8C4H - chains L and 1 of the 30 polymer chains in the assembly; structure by electron microscopy, 3.48 A resolution.

[Chain L]
Protein: Nucleocapsid
Source organism: Hendra henipavirus
UniProt: A0A1L7B858 (A0A1L7B858_9MONO); residues 1-532 here = UniProt positions 1-532
Amino-acid sequence (532 residues; row label = number of the first residue in the row):
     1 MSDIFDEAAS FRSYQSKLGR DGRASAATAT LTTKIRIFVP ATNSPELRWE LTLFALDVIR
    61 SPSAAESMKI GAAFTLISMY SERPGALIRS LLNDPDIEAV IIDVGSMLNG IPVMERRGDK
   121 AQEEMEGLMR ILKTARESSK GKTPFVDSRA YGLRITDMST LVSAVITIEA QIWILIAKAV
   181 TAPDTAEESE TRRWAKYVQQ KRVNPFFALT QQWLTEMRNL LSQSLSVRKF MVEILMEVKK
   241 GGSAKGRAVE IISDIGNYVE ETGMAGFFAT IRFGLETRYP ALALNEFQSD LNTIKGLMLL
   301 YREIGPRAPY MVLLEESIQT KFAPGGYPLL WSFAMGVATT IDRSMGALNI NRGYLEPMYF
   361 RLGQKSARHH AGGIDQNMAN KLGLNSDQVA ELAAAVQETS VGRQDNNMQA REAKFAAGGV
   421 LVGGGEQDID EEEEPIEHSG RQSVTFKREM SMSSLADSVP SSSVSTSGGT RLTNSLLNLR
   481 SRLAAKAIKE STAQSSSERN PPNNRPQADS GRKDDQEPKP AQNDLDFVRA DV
Disordered / not traced: 395-532
From the paper describing this entry:
  - binding site for the 84-nt RNA strand (chain 1): Met345 (proposed by the authors, not directly observed)
  - self-association interface (contacts with another copy of this molecule): Leu31
  - binding site for the 84-nt RNA strand (chain 1): Lys178, Thr181 to Gln200, Tyr258, Gln319, Ser344 to Tyr354

[Chain 1]
Molecule: 84-nt RNA strand
Source organism: Escherichia coli BL21(DE3)
Sequence (84 nucleotides; each row starts with the number of its first residue; numbers below 1 keep their minus sign (U-84 is residue -84)):
   -84 UUUUUUUUUU UUUUUUUUUU UUUUUUUUUU UUUUUUUUUU UUUUUUUUUU UUUUUUUUUU
   -24 UUUUUUUUUU UUUUUUUUUU UUUU

[Interface between chain L and chain 1]
Pairs across the interface (36):
  Lys178(L) - U-69(1)  salt bridge to the phosphate
  Lys178(L) - U-68(1)  salt bridge to the phosphate
  Thr181(L) - U-71(1)  hydrogen bond to the sugar
  Ala182(L) - U-70(1)  sugar contact
  Thr185(L) - U-70(1)  phosphate contact
  Thr185(L) - U-69(1)  hydrogen bond to the phosphate
  Glu188(L) - U-68(1)  phosphate contact
  Arg192(L) - U-68(1)  salt bridge to the phosphate
  Arg192(L) - U-67(1)  salt bridge to the phosphate
  Arg193(L) - U-67(1)  salt bridge to the phosphate
  Arg193(L) - U-66(1)  salt bridge to the phosphate
  Lys196(L) - U-66(1)  base contact
  Gln199(L) - U-66(1)  base contact
  Gln199(L) - U-65(1)  hydrogen bond to the base
  Gln200(L) - U-66(1)  base contact
  Tyr258(L) - U-67(1)  base contact
  Tyr258(L) - U-66(1)  hydrogen bond to the phosphate
  Gly263(L) - U-71(1)  sugar contact
  Ala265(L) - U-70(1)  phosphate contact
  Ala265(L) - U-69(1)  base contact
  Gln319(L) - U-72(1)  hydrogen bond to the sugar
  Ala323(L) - U-72(1)  phosphate contact
  Ala323(L) - U-71(1)  phosphate contact
  Pro324(L) - U-71(1)  phosphate contact
  Gly325(L) - U-74(1)  base contact
  Asp342(L) - U-69(1)  base contact
  Ser344(L) - U-69(1)  hydrogen bond to the sugar
  Ser344(L) - U-68(1)  hydrogen bond to the sugar
  Met345(L) - U-69(1)  base contact
  Ala347(L) - U-70(1)  sugar contact
  Ala347(L) - U-69(1)  sugar contact
  Leu348(L) - U-70(1)  phosphate contact
  Leu348(L) - U-69(1)  hydrogen bond to the sugar
  Asn349(L) - U-70(1)  hydrogen bond to the sugar
  Arg352(L) - U-71(1)  salt bridge to the phosphate
  Arg352(L) - U-70(1)  salt bridge to the phosphate
Also at the interface, not in a pair above, chain L (29 interface residues in all): Ser189, Gly266, Thr320, Asn351, Tyr354
Also at the interface, not in a pair above, chain 1 (10 interface residues in all): U-73

[Overview]
The interface between chain L and chain 1 involves 29 residues on one side and 10 on the other; the contacts
include 9 hydrogen bonds and 8 salt bridges. Polar contacts include Gln199(L)-U-65(1), Thr181(L)-U-71(1) and
Gln319(L)-U-72(1). The paper reports a binding site for the 84-nt RNA strand (chain 1) at Met345(L), Lys178(L)
and Thr181(L) among others; a self-association interface involving Leu31(L).
Chain L is Nucleocapsid (Hendra henipavirus) and chain 1 is an 84-nt RNA strand (Escherichia coli BL21(DE3));
the structure, CryoEM structure of the Hendra henipavirus nucleocapsid sauronoid assembly multimer, was
determined by electron microscopy together with 8CBW from the same study.
